8BWS - chains B and R of the 20 polymer chains in the assembly; structure by electron microscopy, 3.20 A resolution.

# Chain B
Molecule: DNA-directed RNA polymerase III subunit RPC2
Organism: Saccharomyces cerevisiae S288C
Notes: EC 2.7.7.6
UniProt: P22276 (RPC2_YEAST); residues 1-1149 here = UniProt positions 1-1149
Chain sequence (1149 residues; each row starts with the number of its first residue):
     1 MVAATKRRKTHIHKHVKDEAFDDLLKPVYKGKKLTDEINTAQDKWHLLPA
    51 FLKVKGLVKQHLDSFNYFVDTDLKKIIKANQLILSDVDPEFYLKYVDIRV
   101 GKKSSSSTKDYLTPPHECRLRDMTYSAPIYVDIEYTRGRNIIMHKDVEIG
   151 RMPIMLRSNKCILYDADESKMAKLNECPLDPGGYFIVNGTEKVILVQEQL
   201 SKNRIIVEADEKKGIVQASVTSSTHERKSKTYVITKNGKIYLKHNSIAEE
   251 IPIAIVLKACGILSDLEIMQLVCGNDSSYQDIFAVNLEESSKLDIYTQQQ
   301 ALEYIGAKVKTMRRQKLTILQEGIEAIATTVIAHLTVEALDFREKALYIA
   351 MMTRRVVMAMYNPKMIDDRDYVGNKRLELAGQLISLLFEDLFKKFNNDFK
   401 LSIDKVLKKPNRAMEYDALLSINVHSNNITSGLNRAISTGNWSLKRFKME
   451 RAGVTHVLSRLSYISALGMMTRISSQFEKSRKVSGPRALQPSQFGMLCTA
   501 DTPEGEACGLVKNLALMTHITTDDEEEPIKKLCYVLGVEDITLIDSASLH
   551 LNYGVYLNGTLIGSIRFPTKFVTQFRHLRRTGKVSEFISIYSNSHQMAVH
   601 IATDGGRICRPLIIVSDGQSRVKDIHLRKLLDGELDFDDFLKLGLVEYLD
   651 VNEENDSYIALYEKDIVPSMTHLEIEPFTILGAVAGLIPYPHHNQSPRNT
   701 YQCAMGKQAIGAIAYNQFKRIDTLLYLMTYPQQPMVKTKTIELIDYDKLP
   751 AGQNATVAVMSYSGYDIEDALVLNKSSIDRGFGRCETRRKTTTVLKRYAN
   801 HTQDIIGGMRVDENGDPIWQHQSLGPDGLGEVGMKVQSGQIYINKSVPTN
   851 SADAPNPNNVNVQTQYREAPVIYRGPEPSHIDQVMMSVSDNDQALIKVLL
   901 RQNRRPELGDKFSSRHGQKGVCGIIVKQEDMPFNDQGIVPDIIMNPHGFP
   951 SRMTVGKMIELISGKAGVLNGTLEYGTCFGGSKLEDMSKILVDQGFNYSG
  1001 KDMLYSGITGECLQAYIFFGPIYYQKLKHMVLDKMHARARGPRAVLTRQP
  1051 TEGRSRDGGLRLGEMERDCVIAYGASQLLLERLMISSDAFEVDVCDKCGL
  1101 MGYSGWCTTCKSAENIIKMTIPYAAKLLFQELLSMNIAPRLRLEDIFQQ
Disordered / not traced: 1-35, 853-862
Curated features (UniProtKB/Swiss-Prot):
  - zinc finger: Cys1095 to Cys1110 (C4-type)
  - binding site (Zn(2+)): Cys1095, Cys1098, Cys1107, Cys1110
Bound ions: Zn2+: Cys1095, Cys1098, Cys1107, Cys1110

# Chain R
Molecule: 10-nt RNA strand
Sequence (10 nucleotides; each row starts with the number of its first residue):
     1 AUCGAGAGGA
Disordered / not traced: 1-3
Bound ions: Mg2+: A10 (shared with 3 residues of chain A)

# Interface between chain B and chain R
Residue-residue contacts (14):
  Ala452(B) - G6(R)  phosphate contact
  Gly453(B) - G6(R)  hydrogen bond to the phosphate
  His456(B) - G6(R)  hydrogen bond to the sugar
  Pro503(B) - G8(R)  phosphate contact
  Glu504(B) - G9(R)  phosphate contact
  Glu504(B) - A10(R)  phosphate contact
  Ala507(B) - G8(R)  phosphate contact
  Ala704(B) - G9(R)  phosphate contact
  Gln708(B) - G8(R)  hydrogen bond to the sugar
  Gln708(B) - G9(R)  sugar contact
  Lys911(B) - G9(R)  phosphate contact
  Lys919(B) - A10(R)  phosphate contact
  His1029(B) - G8(R)  base contact
  His1029(B) - G9(R)  sugar contact
Also at the interface, not in a pair above, chain B (12 interface residues in all): Lys1028
Also at the interface, not in a pair above, chain R (5 interface residues in all): A7

# Summary
Chain B and chain R form an interface of 12 and 5 residues respectively, with 3 hydrogen bonds. Polar contacts
include His456(B)-G6(R), Gln708(B)-G8(R) and Gly453(B)-G6(R). Cys1095(B), Cys1098(B), Cys1107(B) and
Cys1110(B) coordinate Zn2+. UniProt lists 4 Zn2+-binding residues on chain B.
Chain B is DNA-directed RNA polymerase III subunit RPC2 (Saccharomyces cerevisiae S288C) and chain R is a
10-nt RNA strand; the structure, Structure of yeast RNA Polymerase III elongation complex at 3.3 A, was
determined by electron microscopy (same publication as 7Z0H, 7Z2Z, 7Z30 and 7Z31).
